4C7A - chain A; structure by X-ray diffraction, 2.30 A resolution.

== Chain A ==
Protein: Smoothened
Organism: Danio rerio
Notes: fragment: cysteine-rich domain (crd), residues 28-210
UniProtKB: Q90X26 (Q90X26_DANRE); numbering as in UniProt (aligned over 28-210)
Chain sequence (193 residues; each row starts with the number of its first residue):
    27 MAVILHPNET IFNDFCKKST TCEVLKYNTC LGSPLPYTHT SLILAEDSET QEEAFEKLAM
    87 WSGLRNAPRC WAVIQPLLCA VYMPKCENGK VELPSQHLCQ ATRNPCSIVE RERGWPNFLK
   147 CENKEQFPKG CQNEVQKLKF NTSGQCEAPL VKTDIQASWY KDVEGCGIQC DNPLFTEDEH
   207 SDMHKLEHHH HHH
Not modelled in the structure: 27-40, 158-219
Cystine bridges: Cys-42/Cys-157, Cys-48/Cys-112, Cys-56/Cys-105, Cys-96/Cys-132, Cys-125/Cys-147
Modified / non-standard residues: Mse-27, Mse-209 (selenomethionine); Mse-86, Mse-109 (selenomethionine; parent Met)
Sequence notes: expression tag (27, 211-219)
Bound ions: Zn2+: His-65 (shared with 2 residues of chain B); Na+: Leu-68, Ala-71, Ser-74
What the authors report for this chain:
  - interface residues: Arg-139
  - specificity-determining residues: Trp-87, Gly-89, Tyr-108, Gly-140 (by similarity / conservation)

== Summary ==
The Na+ site is built by Leu-68, Ala-71 and Ser-74. The paper reports the interface residue Arg-139;
specificity determinants Trp-87, Gly-89 and Tyr-108 among others.
Chain A is Smoothened (Danio rerio); the structure, Crystal structure of the Smoothened CRD,
selenomethionine-labeled, was determined by X-ray diffraction (same publication as 4C79).
